6Q17 - chain A; structure by X-ray diffraction, 1.98 A resolution.

Chain A:
Name: Galectin-3
Organism: Homo sapiens
Reference sequence: P17931 (LEG3_HUMAN); residue numbers follow UniProt; this construct covers 112-250
Sequence (139 residues; row label = number of the first residue in the row):
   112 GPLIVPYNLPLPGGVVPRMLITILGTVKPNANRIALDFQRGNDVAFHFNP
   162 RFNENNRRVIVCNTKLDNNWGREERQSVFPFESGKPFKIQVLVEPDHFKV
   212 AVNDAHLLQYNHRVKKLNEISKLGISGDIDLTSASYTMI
Residues lining bound ligands: P8J (methyl 3-O-[(1-beta-D-galactopyranosyl-1H-1,2,3-triazol-4-yl)methyl]-beta-D-galactopyranoside): R144, H158, N160, R162, E165, N166, V172, N174, W181, E184, R186
Swiss-Prot annotation at these positions:
  - motif: K226 to D241 (Nuclear export signal)
  - binding site (a beta-D-galactoside): W181 to Q187
  - modified residue: S188 (Phosphoserine)
What the authors report for this chain:
  - binding site for P8J: R162, W181, E184, R186

In short:
Chain A binds compound P8J. From UniProt: 7 beta-D-galactoside-binding residues. From the paper: a binding
site for P8J at R162, W181 and E184 among others.
Chain A is Galectin-3 (Homo sapiens); the structure, Crystal structure of Human galectin-3 CRD in complex with
Methyl 3-O-[1-(b-D-galactopyranosyl)-1,2,3-triazol-4-yl]-methyl-b-D-galactopyranoside, was determined by X-ray
diffraction together with 6Q0Q from the same study.
